Entry 7RJE (electron microscopy, 3.30 A resolution); this record covers chains N and O of the 18 polymer chains in the assembly.

Chain N:
Molecule: Ubiquinol--cytochrome-c reductase catalytic subunit
Source organism: Candida albicans (strain SC5314 / ATCC MYA-2876)
UniProtKB: A0A1D8PHA3 (A0A1D8PHA3_CANAL); numbering as in UniProt (aligned over 1-288)
Sequence (288 residues; numbered 1 to 288; the number before each row is that of its first residue):
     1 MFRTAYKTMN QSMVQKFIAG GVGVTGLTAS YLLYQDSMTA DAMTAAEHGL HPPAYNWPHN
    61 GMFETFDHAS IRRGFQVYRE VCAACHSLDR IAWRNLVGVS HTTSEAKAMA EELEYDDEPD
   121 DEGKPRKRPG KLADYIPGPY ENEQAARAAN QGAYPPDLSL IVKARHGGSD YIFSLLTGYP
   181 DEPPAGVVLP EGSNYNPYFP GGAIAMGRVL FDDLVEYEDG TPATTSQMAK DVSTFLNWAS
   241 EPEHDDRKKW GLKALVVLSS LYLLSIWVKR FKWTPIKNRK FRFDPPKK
Not modelled in the structure: 1-43, 287-288
Covalent attachments: heme c (HEC) linked to Cys82, Cys85
Bound ions: heme c Fe near His86 (its only coordinating residue here)
Small-molecule neighbours: heme c (HEC): Val81, His86, Asn150, Ala153, Tyr154, Pro155, Pro156, Leu158, Ile161, Arg165, Tyr171, Ile172, Leu175, Leu176, Phe199, Pro200, Ile204, Ala205, Met206, Val209, Leu210, Val232, Leu236

Chain O:
Molecule: Ubiquinol--cytochrome-c reductase subunit 8
Source organism: Candida albicans (strain SC5314 / ATCC MYA-2876)
UniProtKB: A0A1D8PHA2 (A0A1D8PHA2_CANAL); numbering as in UniProt (aligned over 1-95)
Sequence (95 residues; numbered 1 to 95; the number before each row is that of its first residue):
     1 MAGAPHPHTY MGWWGSLGSP KQKYITQYTI SPYAAKPLKG AAYNAVFNTF RRTKNQFLYV
    61 AIPFVVVWSI WTRARDYNEY LYTKEGREEL ERVNV
Not modelled in the structure: 1-6, 95

How chain N and chain O interact:
Pairs across the interface - 25 pairs, chain N then chain O:
  Thr44(N) - Tyr82(O)
  Phe271(N) - Pro32(O)
  Phe271(N) - Tyr33(O)  hydrophobic
  Thr274(N) - Pro32(O)
  Thr274(N) - Lys36(O)
  Thr274(N) - Pro37(O)
  Pro275(N) - Thr29(O)  hydrogen bond (backbone-side chain)
  Pro275(N) - Ile30(O)
  Pro275(N) - Pro32(O)  hydrophobic
  Asn278(N) - Ala35(O)
  Arg279(N) - Tyr28(O)
  Lys280(N) - Thr26(O)
  Lys280(N) - Gln27(O)
  Lys280(N) - Tyr28(O)  hydrogen bond (backbone-backbone)
  Phe281(N) - Thr26(O)
  Phe281(N) - Gln27(O)
  Arg282(N) - Tyr24(O)
  Arg282(N) - Ile25(O)
  Arg282(N) - Thr26(O)  hydrogen bond (backbone-backbone)
  Arg282(N) - Tyr28(O)
  Phe283(N) - Tyr24(O)
  Phe283(N) - Ile25(O)  hydrophobic
  Asp284(N) - Tyr24(O)
  Pro285(N) - Tyr24(O)  hydrophobic
  Pro286(N) - Tyr24(O)
Also at the interface, not in a pair above, chain N (15 interface residues in all): Arg270, Ile276

In short:
15 residues of chain N and 13 residues of chain O are in contact; the contacts include 3 hydrogen bonds. Polar
pairs include Pro275(N)-Thr29(O), Lys280(N)-Tyr28(O) and Arg282(N)-Thr26(O). Covalently linked heme c: at
Cys82(N).
Chain N is Ubiquinol--cytochrome-c reductase catalytic subunit and chain O is Ubiquinol--cytochrome-c
reductase subunit 8, both from Candida albicans (strain SC5314 / ATCC MYA-2876); the structure, Complex III2
from Candida albicans, Inz-5 bound, was determined by electron microscopy together with 7RJA, 7RJB, 7RJC and
7RJD from the same study.
